9E14 - chains C and G of the 14 polymer chains in the assembly; structure by electron microscopy, 5.00 A resolution (low resolution: residue-level contacts below are approximate; hydrogen-bond / salt-bridge calls are withheld).

# Chain C
Molecule: Cytoplasmic dynein 1 intermediate chain 2
Organism: Homo sapiens
Reference sequence: Q13409 (DC1I2_HUMAN); the author numbering skips numbers that UniProt does not, so the offset changes along the chain: -25 to 217 = UniProt 1-243; 244-638 = UniProt 244-638
Sequence (638 residues; row label = number of the first residue in the row; note: 26 numbers in that range are skipped by the numbering (no residue carries them; nothing is unmodelled there); numbers below 1 keep their minus sign (Met-25 is residue -25)):
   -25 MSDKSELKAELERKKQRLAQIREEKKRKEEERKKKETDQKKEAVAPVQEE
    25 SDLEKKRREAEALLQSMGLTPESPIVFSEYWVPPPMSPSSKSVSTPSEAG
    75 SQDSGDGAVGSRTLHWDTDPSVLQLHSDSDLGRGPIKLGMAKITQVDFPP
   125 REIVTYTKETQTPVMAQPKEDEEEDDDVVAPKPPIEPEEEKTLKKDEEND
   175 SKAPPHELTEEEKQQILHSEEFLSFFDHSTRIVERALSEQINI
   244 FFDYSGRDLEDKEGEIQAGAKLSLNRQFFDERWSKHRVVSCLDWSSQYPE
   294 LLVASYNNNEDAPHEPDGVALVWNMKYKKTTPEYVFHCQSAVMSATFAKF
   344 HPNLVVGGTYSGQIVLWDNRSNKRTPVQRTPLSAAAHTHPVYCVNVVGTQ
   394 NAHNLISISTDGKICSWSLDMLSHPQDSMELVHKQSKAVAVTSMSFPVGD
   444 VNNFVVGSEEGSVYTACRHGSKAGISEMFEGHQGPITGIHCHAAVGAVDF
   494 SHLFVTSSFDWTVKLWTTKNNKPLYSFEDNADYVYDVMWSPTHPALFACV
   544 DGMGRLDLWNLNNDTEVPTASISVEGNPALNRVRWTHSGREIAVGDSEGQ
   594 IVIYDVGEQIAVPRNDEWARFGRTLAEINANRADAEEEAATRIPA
Unresolved in the structure: -25 to 181, 244-263, 622-638
UniProt features mapped onto this chain:
  - modified residue: Ser-24 (N-acetylserine), Ser25 (Diphosphoserine), Ser64 (Phosphoserine), Thr69 (Phosphothreonine), Ser71 (Phosphoserine), Ser75 (Phosphoserine), Ser78 (Phosphoserine)

# Chain G
Molecule: Dynein light chain roadblock-type 1
Organism: Homo sapiens
Reference sequence: Q9NP97 (DLRB1_HUMAN); residues 1-96 here = UniProt positions 1-96
Sequence (96 residues; each row starts with the number of its first residue):
     1 MAEVEETLKRLQSQKGVQGIIVVNTEGIPIKSTMDNPTTTQYASLMHSFI
    51 LKARSTVRDIDPQNDLTFLRIRSKKNEIMVAPDKDYFLIVIQNPTE
Unresolved in the structure: 1-2, 96
UniProt features mapped onto this chain:
  - modified residue: Ala2 (N-acetylalanine)

# How chain C and chain G interact
Pairs across the interface - 41 pairs, chain C then chain G:
  Leu182(C) - Glu26(G)
  Leu182(C) - Ile28(G)
  Lys187(C) - Pro29(G)
  Lys187(C) - Ile30(G)
  Ile190(C) - Ile30(G)
  Ile190(C) - Tyr86(G)
  Leu191(C) - Ile30(G)
  Glu195(C) - Lys84(G)
  Glu195(C) - Tyr86(G)
  Phe196(C) - Tyr86(G)
  Ser198(C) - Asp83(G)
  Phe199(C) - Val22(G)
  Phe199(C) - Asp83(G)
  Phe199(C) - Tyr86(G)
  Phe199(C) - Leu88(G)
  Phe200(C) - Glu6(G)
  Phe200(C) - Thr7(G)
  His202(C) - Thr67(G)
  His202(C) - Ala81(G)
  His202(C) - Pro82(G)
  His202(C) - Asp83(G)
  Ser203(C) - Arg10(G)
  Ser203(C) - Leu11(G)
  Ser203(C) - Leu88(G)
  Thr204(C) - Arg10(G)
  Ile206(C) - Thr67(G)
  Ile206(C) - Ala81(G)
  Ile206(C) - Leu88(G)
  Val207(C) - Arg10(G)
  Val207(C) - Leu11(G)
  Glu208(C) - Arg10(G)
  Ala210(C) - Gln14(G)
  Ala210(C) - Gln92(G)
  Leu211(C) - Gln14(G)
  Glu213(C) - Gln14(G)
  Glu213(C) - Lys15(G)
  Glu213(C) - Gln92(G)
  Glu213(C) - Asn93(G)
  Glu213(C) - Pro94(G)
  Glu213(C) - Thr95(G)
  Gln214(C) - Pro94(G)
Other interface residues (no listed pair), chain C (20 interface residues in all): Asn216
Other interface residues (no listed pair), chain G (25 interface residues in all): Ile20, Asn24, Arg72

# Overview
20 residues of chain C face 25 of chain G across their interface.
Chain C is Cytoplasmic dynein 1 intermediate chain 2 and chain G is Dynein light chain roadblock-type 1, both
from Homo sapiens; the structure, Full-length human dynein-1 in phi-like comformation bound to a Lis1 dimer
under Nde1-Lis1 condition, was determined by electron microscopy (same publication as 9E0Z, 9E10, 9E11, 9E12
and 9E13).
